PDB entry 5S66 | X-ray diffraction, 2.10 A resolution | chains B and C of the 6 polymer chains in the assembly

== Chain B ==
Protein: Tubulin beta-2B chain
Organism: Bos taurus
UniProtKB: Q6B856 (TBB2B_BOVIN); the author numbering skips numbers that UniProt does not, so the offset changes along the chain: 1-42 = UniProt 1-42; 45-360 = UniProt 43-358; 369-455 = UniProt 359-445
Chain sequence (445 residues; numbered 1 to 455; 10 numbers in that range are skipped by the numbering (no residue carries them; nothing is unmodelled there); the number before each row is that of its first residue):
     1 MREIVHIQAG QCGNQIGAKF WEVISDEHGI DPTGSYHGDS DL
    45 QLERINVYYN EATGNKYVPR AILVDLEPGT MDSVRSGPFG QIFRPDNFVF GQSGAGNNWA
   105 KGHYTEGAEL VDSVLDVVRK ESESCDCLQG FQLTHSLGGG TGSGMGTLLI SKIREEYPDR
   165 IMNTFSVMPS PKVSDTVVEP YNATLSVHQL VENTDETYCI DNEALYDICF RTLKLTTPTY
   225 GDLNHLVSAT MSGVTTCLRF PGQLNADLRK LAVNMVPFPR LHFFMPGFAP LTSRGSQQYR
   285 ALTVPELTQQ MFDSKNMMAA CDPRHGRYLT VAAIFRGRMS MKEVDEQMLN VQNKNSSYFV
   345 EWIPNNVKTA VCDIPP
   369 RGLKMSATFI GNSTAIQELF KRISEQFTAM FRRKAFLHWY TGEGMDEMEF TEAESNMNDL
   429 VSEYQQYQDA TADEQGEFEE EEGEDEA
Disordered / not traced: 276-284, 439-455
Bound ions: Mg2+: Q11 (together with GDP)
Small-molecule neighbours: GDP (guanosine-5'-diphosphate): G10, Q11, C12, Q15, I16, D69, A99, N101, S140, G142, G143, G144, T145, G146, S147, V171, P173, V177, D179, E183, N206, L209, Y224, L227, N228
UniProt features mapped onto this chain:
  - motif: M1 to I4 (MREI motif)
  - binding site (GTP): Q11, E71, S140, G144, T145, G146, N206, N228
  - binding site (Mg(2+)): E71
  - modified residue: S40 (Phosphoserine), T57 (Phosphothreonine), K60 (N6-acetyllysine), S174 (Phosphoserine), T287 (Phosphothreonine), T292 (Phosphothreonine), R320 (Omega-N-methylarginine), E448 (5-glutamyl polyglutamate)
  - cross-link (Glycyl lysine isopeptide (Lys-Gly)): K60 (interchain with G-Cter in ubiquitin), K326 (interchain with G-Cter in ubiquitin)

== Chain C ==
Protein: Tubulin alpha-1B chain
Organism: Bos taurus
UniProtKB: P81947 (TBA1B_BOVIN); residues 1-451 here = UniProt positions 1-451
Chain sequence (451 residues; row label = number of the first residue in the row):
     1 MRECISIHVG QAGVQIGNAC WELYCLEHGI QPDGQMPSDK TIGGGDDSFN TFFSETGAGK
    61 HVPRAVFVDL EPTVIDEVRT GTYRQLFHPE QLITGKEDAA NNYARGHYTI GKEIIDLVLD
   121 RIRKLADQCT GLQGFLVFHS FGGGTGSGFT SLLMERLSVD YGKKSKLEFS IYPAPQVSTA
   181 VVEPYNSILT THTTLEHSDC AFMVDNEAIY DICRRNLDIE RPTYTNLNRL ISQIVSSITA
   241 SLRFDGALNV DLTEFQTNLV PYPRIHFPLA TYAPVISAEK AYHEQLSVAE ITNACFEPAN
   301 QMVKCDPRHG KYMACCLLYR GDVVPKDVNA AIATIKTKRS IQFVDWCPTG FKVGINYQPP
   361 TVVPGGDLAK VQRAVCMLSN TTAIAEAWAR LDHKFDLMYA KRAFVHWYVG EGMEEGEFSE
   421 AREDMAALEK DYEEVGVDSV EGEGEEEGEE Y
Disordered / not traced: 441-451
Small-molecule neighbours:
  - GTP (guanosine-5'-triphosphate): G10, Q11, A12, Q15, I16, D69, D98, A99, A100, N101, S140, G142, G143, G144, T145, G146, I171, P173, V177, S178, T179, E183, N206, Y224, L227, N228, I231
  - LVV (4-[(4-methylphenyl)methyl]-1,4-thiazinane 1,1-dioxide): S158, G162, K163, K164, S165, K166, E196, H197, S198, D199

== How chain B and chain C interact ==
Pairs across the interface (38; chain B residue first):
  Q96(B) - M1(C)
  S97(B) - R2(C)
  N101(B) - E254(C)
  D179(B) - E254(C)
  D179(B) - K352(C)  hydrogen bond (backbone-side chain)
  T180(B) - E254(C)
  T180(B) - N258(C)
  V181(B) - N258(C)  hydrogen bond (backbone-side chain)
  V181(B) - P348(C)
  V182(B) - T257(C)
  T221(B) - K326(C)
  T221(B) - N329(C)
  A397(B) - W346(C)
  M398(B) - W346(C)
  R400(B) - S439(C)  hydrogen bond
  R401(B) - Y262(C)  hydrogen bond (backbone-side chain)
  R401(B) - D345(C)  salt bridge
  R401(B) - W346(C)
  R401(B) - E434(C)  hydrogen bond (side chain-backbone)
  R401(B) - V435(C)
  R401(B) - V437(C)  hydrogen bond (side chain-backbone)
  R401(B) - D438(C)
  R401(B) - S439(C)  hydrogen bond
  K402(B) - Y262(C)
  A403(B) - P261(C)
  A403(B) - Y262(C)
  A403(B) - W346(C)  hydrophobic
  F404(B) - T257(C)
  F404(B) - N258(C)
  F404(B) - V260(C)
  F404(B) - P261(C)  hydrogen bond (backbone-backbone)
  F404(B) - W346(C)  hydrophobic
  H406(B) - V260(C)  hydrogen bond (side chain-backbone)
  H406(B) - P261(C)
  H406(B) - P263(C)
  W407(B) - Q256(C)
  W407(B) - T257(C)  hydrogen bond (side chain-backbone)
  W407(B) - V260(C)
Other interface residues (no listed pair), chain B (19 interface residues in all): G100, L405
Other interface residues (no listed pair), chain C (22 interface residues in all): C347

== Summary ==
19 residues of chain B face 22 of chain C across their interface; the contacts include 10 hydrogen bonds and 1
salt bridge. Polar contacts include R401(B)-D345(C), D179(B)-K352(C) and V181(B)-N258(C). Chain B binds GDP.
Bound to chain C: GTP and compound LVV.
Here chain B is Tubulin beta-2B chain and chain C is Tubulin alpha-1B chain, both from Bos taurus. Entry 5S66
(Tubulin-Z2856434929-complex) was determined by X-ray diffraction together with 5S4L, 5S4M, 5S4N, 5S4O, 5S4P,
5S4Q and 52 further entries from the same study.
